PDB entry 4W4M | X-ray diffraction, 3.20 A resolution | chain A

[Chain A]
Protein: Lipoprotein PrgK
Source organism: Salmonella typhimurium
UniProtKB: P41786 (PRGK_SALTY); numbering as in UniProt (aligned over 19-92)
Chain sequence (78 residues; row label = number of the first residue in the row):
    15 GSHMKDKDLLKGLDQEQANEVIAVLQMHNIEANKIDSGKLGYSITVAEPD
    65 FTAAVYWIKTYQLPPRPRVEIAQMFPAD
Disordered / not traced: 15-18, 80-92
Sequence notes: expression tag (15-18)
From the paper describing this entry:
  - mutagenesis - Y70A: abolished binding to D2
  - contacts within the chain: Leu24-Pro78, Leu27-Pro78

[Summary]
The paper reports that Y70A abolishes binding to D2; contacts within the chain involving Pro78, Leu24 and
Leu27.
Chain A is Lipoprotein PrgK (Salmonella typhimurium); the structure, Crystal structure of PrgK 19-92, was
determined by X-ray diffraction, deposited together with 3J6D and 4OYC.
